Entry 5SVB (X-ray diffraction, 2.65 A resolution); this record covers chains D and E of the 6 polymer chains in the assembly.

# Chain D
Molecule: Acetone carboxylase alpha subunit
Organism: Xanthobacter autotrophicus (strain ATCC BAA-1158 / Py2)
Notes: EC 6.4.1.6
UniProtKB: Q8RM03 (ACXB_XANP2); numbering as in UniProt (aligned over 2-776)
Amino-acid sequence (776 residues; numbered 1 to 776; the number before each row is that of its first residue):
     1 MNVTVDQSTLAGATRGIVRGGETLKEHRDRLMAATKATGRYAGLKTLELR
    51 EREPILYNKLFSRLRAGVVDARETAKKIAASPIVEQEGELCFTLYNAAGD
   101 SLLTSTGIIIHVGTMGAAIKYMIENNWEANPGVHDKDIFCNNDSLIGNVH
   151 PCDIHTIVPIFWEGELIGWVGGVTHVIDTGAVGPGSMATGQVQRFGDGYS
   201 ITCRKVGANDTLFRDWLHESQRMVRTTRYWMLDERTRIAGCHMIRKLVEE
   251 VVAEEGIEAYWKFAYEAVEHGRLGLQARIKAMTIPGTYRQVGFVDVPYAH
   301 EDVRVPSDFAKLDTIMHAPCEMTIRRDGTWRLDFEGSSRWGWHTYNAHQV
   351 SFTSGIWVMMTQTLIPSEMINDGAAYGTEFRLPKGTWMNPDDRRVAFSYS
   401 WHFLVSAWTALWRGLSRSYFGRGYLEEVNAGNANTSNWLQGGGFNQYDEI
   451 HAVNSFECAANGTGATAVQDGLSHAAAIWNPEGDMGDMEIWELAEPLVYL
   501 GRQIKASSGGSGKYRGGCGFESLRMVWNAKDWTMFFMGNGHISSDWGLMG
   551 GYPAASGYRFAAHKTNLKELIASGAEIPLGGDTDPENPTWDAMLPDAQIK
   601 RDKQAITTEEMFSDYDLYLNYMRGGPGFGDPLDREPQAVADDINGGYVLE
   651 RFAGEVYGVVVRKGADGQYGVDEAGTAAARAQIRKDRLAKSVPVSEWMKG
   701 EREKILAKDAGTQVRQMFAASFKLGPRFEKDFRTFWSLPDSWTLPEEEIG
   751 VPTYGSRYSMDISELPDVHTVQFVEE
Not modelled in the structure: 1-13, 81-86, 181-188, 197-198
Sequence notes: initiating methionine (1)
Modified residues: Mse1, Mse187 (selenomethionine); Mse32, Mse115, Mse122, Mse223, Mse231, Mse243, Mse282, Mse316, Mse322, Mse359, Mse360, Mse369, Mse388, Mse485, Mse488, Mse525, Mse534, Mse537, Mse549, Mse593, Mse611, Mse622, Mse698, Mse717, Mse760 (selenomethionine; parent Met)
Ion coordination: Mn2+: Glu89, His150, Asp153, His175
From the paper describing this entry:
  - catalytic residues: His111 (proposed by the authors, not directly observed)

# Chain E
Molecule: Acetone carboxylase beta subunit
Organism: Xanthobacter autotrophicus (strain ATCC BAA-1158 / Py2)
Notes: EC 6.4.1.6
UniProtKB: Q8RM04 (ACXA_XANP2); residue numbers follow UniProt; this construct covers 2-717
Amino-acid sequence (727 residues; row label = number of the first residue in the row; numbers below 1 keep their minus sign (Mse-9 is residue -9)):
    -9 MHHHHHHSSGMNVPVGHLRNVQVLGIDAGGTMTDTFFVDQDGDFVVGKAQ
    41 STPQNEALGLIASSEDGLANWGMSLHEALAQLQTGVYSGTAMLNRVVQRK
    91 GLKCGLIVNRGMEDFHRMGRAVQSHLGYAYEDRIHLNTHRYDPPLVPRHL
   141 TRGVVERTDMIGTQVIPLREDTARDAARDLIAADAEGIVISLLHSYKNPE
   191 NERRVRDIVLEEVEKSGKKIPVFASADYYPVRKETHRTNTTILEGYAAEP
   241 SRQTLSKISNAFKERGTKFDFRVMATHGGTISWKAKELARTIVSGPIGGV
   291 IGAKYLGEVLGYKNIACSDIGGTSFDVALITQGEMTIKNDPDMARLVLSL
   341 PLVAMDSVGAGAGSFIRLDPYTRAIKLGPDSAGYRVGVCWKESGIETVTI
   391 SDCHMVLGYLNPDNFLGGAVKLDRQRSVDAIKAQIADPLGLSVEDAAAGV
   441 IELLDSDLRDYLRSMISGKGYSPASFVCFSYGGAGPVHTYGYTEGLGFED
   491 VIVPAWAAGFSAFGCAAADFEYRYDKSLDINMPTETPDTDKEKAAATLQA
   541 AWEELTKNVLEEFKLNGYSADQVTLQPGYRMQYRGQLNDLEIESPLAQAH
   591 TAADWDQLTDAFNATYGRVYAASARSPELGYSVTGAIMRGMVPIPKPKIP
   641 KEPEEGETPPESAKIGTRKFYRKKRWVDAQLYHMESLRPGNRVMGPAVIE
   691 SDATTFVVPDGFETWLDGHRLFHLREV
Not modelled in the structure: -9 to 7, 611-613
Sequence notes: initiating methionine (-9); expression tag (-8 to 1)
Modified residues: Mse-9, Mse1 (selenomethionine); Mse22, Mse63, Mse82, Mse102, Mse108, Mse150, Mse264, Mse325, Mse333, Mse345, Mse395, Mse455, Mse522, Mse571, Mse628, Mse631, Mse674, Mse684 (selenomethionine; parent Met)
Ligand contacts: adenosine monophosphate (AMP): Thr21, Mse22, Asp24, Lys38, Ile310, Gly311, Gly312, Ala352, Ser391, Leu400, Asn404, Phe405, Leu406, Gly472, Gly473, Ala474, Val477, Ser691, Asp692, Ala693, Thr694, Thr695
From the paper describing this entry:
  - binding site for adenosine monophosphate: Ser391, Phe405

# How chain D and chain E interact
Contacting residue pairs - 122 pairs, chain D then chain E:
  Arg50(D) with Thr362(E); Arg363(E)
  Pro54(D) with Leu429(E); Leu431(E), hydrophobic
  Ile55(D) with Leu431(E), hydrophobic; Gly439(E); Glu442(E); Leu443(E)
  Asn58(D) with Ala364(E); Ile365(E), hydrogen bond (side chain-backbone); Leu443(E)
  Lys59(D) with Glu442(E), salt bridge; Leu443(E); Ser446(E)
  Ser62(D) with Asp447(E), hydrogen bond
  Arg63(D) with Asp450(E), salt bridge; Arg453(E)
  Arg65(D) with Tyr120(E)
  Asp70(D) with Ser454(E)
  Ala79(D) with Gly575(E); Leu577(E)
  Ala80(D) with Gly575(E); Leu577(E)
  His270(D) with Thr362(E), hydrogen bond (side chain-backbone)
  Gly274(D) with Tyr361(E)
  Arg278(D) with Tyr361(E)
  Ala281(D) with Tyr361(E), hydrophobic
  Thr361(D) with Ile124(E)
  Gln362(D) with Ile124(E); His125(E); Leu126(E), hydrogen bond (backbone-backbone)
  Pro366(D) with Glu121(E); Ile124(E), hydrophobic; His125(E)
  Ser367(D) with Ile124(E)
  Glu368(D) with Glu121(E)
  Mse369(D) with Thr362(E); Ala364(E), hydrophobic
  Glu426(D) with Asn127(E), hydrogen bond (backbone-side chain)
  Glu427(D) with His125(E), salt bridge; Asn127(E), hydrogen bond (backbone-side chain)
  Val428(D) with Asn127(E), hydrogen bond (backbone-side chain)
  Asn429(D) with Leu126(E); Asn127(E), hydrogen bond
  Gln446(D) with Mse150(E)
  Tyr447(D) with Mse150(E)
  Ala460(D) with Ala111(E), hydrophobic
  Thr466(D) with Asn127(E)
  Leu472(D) with His129(E); Arg130(E)
  Ser473(D) with Tyr131(E), hydrogen bond (backbone-side chain)
  His474(D) with Mse108(E); Ala111(E); Tyr131(E), hydrogen bond (backbone-side chain)
  Ala475(D) with Tyr131(E)
  Ala476(D) with Leu126(E), hydrophobic
  Pro481(D) with Arg123(E); Ile124(E), hydrophobic; His129(E), hydrogen bond (backbone-side chain)
  Glu482(D) with His115(E); Arg123(E), salt bridge
  Gly483(D) with Ala111(E); Val112(E), hydrogen bond (backbone-backbone); His115(E), hydrogen bond (backbone-side chain)
  Asp484(D) with Arg110(E), salt bridge; Val112(E)
  Mse485(D) with Mse108(E); Arg110(E), hydrogen bond (backbone-backbone)
  Gly486(D) with Arg110(E)
  Asp487(D) with Arg110(E), salt bridge; Lys223(E); Glu224(E); Thr225(E), hydrogen bond; His226(E), salt bridge
  Mse488(D) with Mse102(E); Phe105(E), hydrophobic; Glu224(E), hydrogen bond (backbone-side chain)
  Glu489(D) with Leu183(E); His184(E), hydrogen bond (side chain-backbone); Tyr186(E); Arg222(E); Lys223(E), hydrogen bond (side chain-backbone); Glu224(E), hydrogen bond (backbone-side chain); Arg227(E), salt bridge
  Ile490(D) with Lys223(E)
  Glu492(D) with Arg147(E), salt bridge; Mse150(E); His184(E), salt bridge
  Leu493(D) with Mse150(E), hydrophobic
  Val498(D) with Arg147(E)
  Tyr499(D) with Mse102(E); Arg147(E), hydrogen bond (backbone-side chain)
  Leu500(D) with Arg100(E); Mse102(E); Ile156(E), hydrophobic
  Gly501(D) with Gly101(E); Mse102(E)
  Arg502(D) with Gly101(E), hydrogen bond (backbone-backbone); Mse102(E); Asp104(E); Mse108(E)
  Gln503(D) with Asp104(E)
  Ile504(D) with Asp104(E), hydrogen bond (backbone-side chain); Arg107(E); Mse108(E)
  Mse525(D) with Val155(E), hydrophobic
  Trp527(D) with Asp149(E), hydrogen bond; Val155(E)
  Leu570(D) with Arg159(E)
  Ile571(D) with Val155(E); Ile156(E), hydrophobic; Pro157(E); Arg159(E)
  Gly574(D) with Arg159(E), hydrogen bond (backbone-side chain)
  Ala575(D) with Arg159(E), hydrogen bond (backbone-side chain)
  Ile577(D) with Val145(E), hydrophobic; Ile156(E), hydrophobic; Arg159(E)
  Leu579(D) with Arg100(E)
  Gly580(D) with Gly101(E)
  Gly645(D) with Arg107(E), hydrogen bond (backbone-side chain)
  Tyr647(D) with Arg107(E)
Also at the interface, not in a pair above, chain D (76 interface residues in all): Thr74, Thr106, Glu254, Ala277, Mse282, Thr363, Trp412, Thr463, Gln469, Phe520, Asn528, Gln668
Also at the interface, not in a pair above, chain E (61 interface residues in all): Ser114, His139, Thr153, Leu182, Val221, Gly458

# Overview
The interface between chain D and chain E involves 76 residues on one side and 61 on the other, with 26
hydrogen bonds and 10 salt bridges. Polar pairs include Lys59(D)-Glu442(E), Arg63(D)-Asp450(E) and
Glu427(D)-His125(E). Bound to chain E: adenosine monophosphate. The paper reports the catalytic residue
His111(D); a binding site for adenosine monophosphate at Ser391(E) and Phe405(E).
Here chain D is Acetone carboxylase alpha subunit and chain E is Acetone carboxylase beta subunit, both from
Xanthobacter autotrophicus (strain ATCC BAA-1158 / Py2). Entry 5SVB (Mechanism of ATP-Dependent Acetone
Carboxylation, Acetone Carboxylase AMP bound structure) was determined by X-ray diffraction together with 5M45
and 5SVC from the same study.
